PDB entry 4BBY | X-ray diffraction, 1.90 A resolution | chains A and B

[Chain A (and B)]
Molecule: Alkyldihydroxyacetonephosphate synthase, peroxisomal
Organism: Cavia porcellus
Notes: EC 2.5.1.26; chain B of this document is another copy of the same molecule, construct and numbering; everything in this record applies to it too
UniProtKB: P97275 (ADAS_CAVPO); residue numbers follow UniProt; this construct covers 1-658
Sequence (658 residues; each row starts with the number of its first residue):
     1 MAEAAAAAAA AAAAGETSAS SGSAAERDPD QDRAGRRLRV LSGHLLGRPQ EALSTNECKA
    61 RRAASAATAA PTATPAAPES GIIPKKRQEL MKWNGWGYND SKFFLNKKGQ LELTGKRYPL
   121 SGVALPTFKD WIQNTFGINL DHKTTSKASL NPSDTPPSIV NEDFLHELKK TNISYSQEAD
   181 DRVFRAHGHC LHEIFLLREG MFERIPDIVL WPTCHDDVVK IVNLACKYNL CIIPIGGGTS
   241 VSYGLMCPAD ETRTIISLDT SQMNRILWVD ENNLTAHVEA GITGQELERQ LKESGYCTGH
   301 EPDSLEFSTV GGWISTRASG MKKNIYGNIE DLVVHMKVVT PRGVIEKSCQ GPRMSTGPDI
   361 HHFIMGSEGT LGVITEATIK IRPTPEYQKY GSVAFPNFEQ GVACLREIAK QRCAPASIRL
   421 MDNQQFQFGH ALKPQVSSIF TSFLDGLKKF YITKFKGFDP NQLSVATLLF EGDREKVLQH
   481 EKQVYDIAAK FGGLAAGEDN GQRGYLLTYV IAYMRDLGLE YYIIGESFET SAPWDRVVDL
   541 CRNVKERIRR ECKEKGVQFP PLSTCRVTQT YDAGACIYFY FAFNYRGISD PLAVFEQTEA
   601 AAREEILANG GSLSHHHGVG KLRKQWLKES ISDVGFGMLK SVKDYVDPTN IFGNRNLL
Not modelled in the structure: 1-80, 145-153, 443-456 (chain B: 1-80, 141-154, 436-456)
Ligand contacts: FAD (flavin-adenine dinucleotide): Trp96, His189, Ile233, Pro234, Ile235, Gly236, Gly237, Gly238, Thr239, Ser240, Val241, Gly244, Leu245, Thr260, Ala280, Pro302, Asp303, Ser304, Ser308, Thr309, Gly311, Gly312, Trp313, Ser315, Thr316, Ala318, Ser319, Glu368, Gly369, Gly372, Val373, Ile374, Ala512, His616, His617, Asn654, Asn656
From the paper describing this entry:
  - conformationally variable residues (order/disorder transition): Lys347 to Asp359
  - catalytic residues: His616
  - catalytic residues: Tyr578, His617 (proposed by the authors, not directly observed)
  - mutagenesis - T309I, L469P, R515L: decreased binding to flavin-adenine dinucleotide
  - mutagenesis - T309I, L469P, R515L: decreased stability
  - mutagenesis - R419H, Y578F: unchanged stability
  - binding site for flavin-adenine dinucleotide: Ser319
  - mutagenesis - R419H, Y578F: abolished catalytic activity on acylDHAP
  - mutagenesis - H615A, H616A, H617A: abolished catalytic activity (citing earlier work)

[How chain A and chain B interact]
Contacting residue pairs - 169 pairs, chain A then chain B:
  Asp270(A) - Asp535(B)
  Asn272(A) - Arg406(B)  hydrogen bond (backbone-side chain)
  Asn272(A) - Trp534(B)
  Asn272(A) - Asp535(B)
  Asn273(A) - Arg406(B)
  Asn273(A) - Pro533(B)
  Asn273(A) - Trp534(B)  hydrogen bond (side chain-backbone)
  Asn273(A) - Asp535(B)  hydrogen bond
  Asn273(A) - Asp572(B)
  Asn273(A) - Ala573(B)
  Leu274(A) - Arg406(B)
  Thr316(A) - Ser355(B)  hydrogen bond (backbone-side chain)
  Arg317(A) - Arg353(B)  hydrogen bond (backbone-side chain)
  Arg317(A) - Met354(B)  hydrogen bond (side chain-backbone)
  Arg317(A) - Ser355(B)
  Arg317(A) - Gly357(B)
  Arg317(A) - Asp359(B)
  Ala318(A) - Arg353(B)  hydrogen bond (backbone-side chain)
  Ser319(A) - Arg353(B)
  Ile325(A) - Arg412(B)  hydrogen bond (backbone-side chain)
  Asn328(A) - Arg353(B)
  Glu330(A) - Arg353(B)  salt bridge
  Arg342(A) - Val634(B)
  Gly343(A) - Val634(B)
  Val344(A) - Ser632(B)
  Ile345(A) - Ser632(B)
  Ile345(A) - Val634(B)  hydrophobic
  Ile345(A) - Met638(B)  hydrophobic
  Glu346(A) - Ile631(B)
  Glu346(A) - Ser632(B)
  Lys347(A) - Ser630(B)
  Ser348(A) - Glu629(B)  hydrogen bond (side chain-backbone)
  Ser348(A) - Ser630(B)  hydrogen bond (backbone-backbone)
  Cys349(A) - Ser612(B)
  Gln350(A) - Pro533(B)
  Pro352(A) - Ala532(B)
  Pro352(A) - Tyr571(B)  hydrophobic
  Pro352(A) - Ala573(B)
  Pro352(A) - Gly574(B)
  Pro352(A) - Ala575(B)
  Arg353(A) - Arg317(B)  hydrogen bond (side chain-backbone)
  Arg353(A) - Ala318(B)  hydrogen bond (side chain-backbone)
  Arg353(A) - Ser319(B)
  Arg353(A) - Asn328(B)
  Arg353(A) - Glu330(B)  salt bridge
  Arg353(A) - Ser531(B)  hydrogen bond (backbone-side chain)
  Arg353(A) - Tyr571(B)
  Arg353(A) - His615(B)  hydrogen bond (side chain-backbone)
  Arg353(A) - His616(B)
  Met354(A) - Arg317(B)  hydrogen bond (backbone-side chain)
  Met354(A) - Ser531(B)
  Met354(A) - Ser612(B)
  Met354(A) - Ser614(B)
  Met354(A) - His615(B)
  Ser355(A) - Thr316(B)  hydrogen bond (side chain-backbone)
  Ser355(A) - Arg317(B)
  Ser355(A) - Ser614(B)  hydrogen bond (backbone-backbone)
  Ser355(A) - His615(B)  hydrogen bond (backbone-backbone)
  Ser355(A) - His616(B)
  Ser355(A) - Gly618(B)
  Ser355(A) - Val619(B)
  Thr356(A) - Leu613(B)
  Thr356(A) - Ser614(B)
  Thr356(A) - Val619(B)
  Thr356(A) - Leu627(B)
  Thr356(A) - Ile631(B)
  Gly357(A) - Arg317(B)
  Gly357(A) - Gly366(B)
  Gly357(A) - Leu657(B)
  Pro358(A) - His362(B)
  Pro358(A) - Phe363(B)
  Pro358(A) - Met365(B)
  Pro358(A) - Gly366(B)
  Pro358(A) - Leu639(B)  hydrophobic
  Pro358(A) - Leu657(B)
  Asp359(A) - His362(B)
  Ile360(A) - Ile631(B)
  Ile360(A) - Gly635(B)
  Ile360(A) - Met638(B)  hydrophobic
  Ile360(A) - Leu639(B)  hydrophobic
  His362(A) - Pro358(B)
  His362(A) - Asp359(B)
  His362(A) - His362(B)
  Phe363(A) - Pro358(B)
  Phe363(A) - Phe363(B)  hydrophobic
  Phe363(A) - Leu639(B)  hydrophobic
  Met365(A) - Pro358(B)
  Gly366(A) - Gly357(B)
  Gly366(A) - Pro358(B)
  Lys380(A) - Asp572(B)  salt bridge
  Arg382(A) - Lys410(B)  hydrogen bond (side chain-backbone)
  Arg382(A) - Arg412(B)
  Arg406(A) - Asn272(B)  hydrogen bond (side chain-backbone)
  Arg406(A) - Asn273(B)
  Arg406(A) - Leu274(B)
  Lys410(A) - Arg382(B)  hydrogen bond (backbone-side chain)
  Arg412(A) - Ile325(B)  hydrogen bond (side chain-backbone)
  Arg412(A) - Arg382(B)
  Lys476(A) - Gln483(B)
  Gln479(A) - Gln479(B)
  Gln483(A) - Lys476(B)
  Ser531(A) - Pro352(B)
  Ser531(A) - Arg353(B)  hydrogen bond (side chain-backbone)
  Ser531(A) - Met354(B)
  Ala532(A) - Pro352(B)
  Pro533(A) - Asn273(B)
  Pro533(A) - Gln350(B)
  Trp534(A) - Asn272(B)
  Trp534(A) - Asn273(B)  hydrogen bond (backbone-side chain)
  Asp535(A) - Asn272(B)
  Asp535(A) - Asn273(B)  hydrogen bond
  Tyr571(A) - Pro352(B)  hydrophobic
  Tyr571(A) - Arg353(B)
  Asp572(A) - Asn273(B)
  Asp572(A) - Lys380(B)  salt bridge
  Ala573(A) - Asn273(B)
  Ala573(A) - Pro352(B)
  Gly574(A) - Pro352(B)
  Ala575(A) - Pro352(B)
  Ser612(A) - Cys349(B)
  Ser612(A) - Met354(B)
  Leu613(A) - Thr356(B)
  Ser614(A) - Met354(B)
  Ser614(A) - Ser355(B)  hydrogen bond (backbone-backbone)
  His615(A) - Arg353(B)  hydrogen bond (backbone-side chain)
  His615(A) - Met354(B)
  His615(A) - Ser355(B)  hydrogen bond (backbone-backbone)
  His616(A) - Arg353(B)
  His616(A) - Ser355(B)
  Gly618(A) - Ser355(B)
  Val619(A) - Ser355(B)
  Val619(A) - Thr356(B)
  Leu627(A) - Thr356(B)
  Glu629(A) - Ser348(B)  hydrogen bond (backbone-side chain)
  Ser630(A) - Lys347(B)
  Ser630(A) - Ser348(B)  hydrogen bond (backbone-backbone)
  Ile631(A) - Glu346(B)
  Ile631(A) - Ile360(B)
  Ser632(A) - Val344(B)
  Ser632(A) - Ile345(B)
  Ser632(A) - Glu346(B)
  Val634(A) - Arg342(B)
  Val634(A) - Gly343(B)
  Val634(A) - Ile345(B)  hydrophobic
  Val634(A) - Tyr645(B)
  Gly635(A) - Ile360(B)
  Gly637(A) - Tyr645(B)
  Met638(A) - Ile345(B)  hydrophobic
  Met638(A) - Phe363(B)  hydrophobic
  Met638(A) - Val642(B)  hydrophobic
  Met638(A) - Tyr645(B)
  Met638(A) - Val646(B)  hydrophobic
  Leu639(A) - Pro358(B)  hydrophobic
  Leu639(A) - Ile360(B)  hydrophobic
  Leu639(A) - Phe363(B)  hydrophobic
  Ser641(A) - Ser641(B)  hydrogen bond (side chain-backbone)
  Ser641(A) - Val642(B)
  Ser641(A) - Tyr645(B)
  Val642(A) - Phe363(B)  hydrophobic
  Val642(A) - Ser641(B)
  Val642(A) - Val642(B)  hydrophobic
  Tyr645(A) - Val634(B)
  Tyr645(A) - Gly637(B)
  Tyr645(A) - Met638(B)
  Tyr645(A) - Ser641(B)
  Val646(A) - Val634(B)  hydrophobic
  Val646(A) - Met638(B)  hydrophobic
  Leu657(A) - Gly357(B)
  Leu657(A) - Pro358(B)
Interface residues without a listed pair, chain A (87 interface residues in all): Glu271, Thr275, Ile329, Val334, Thr340, Gly351, Ser367, Glu368, Pro383, Ala409, Gly610, Gly611, His617, Asp633
Interface residues without a listed pair, chain B (86 interface residues in all): Thr275, Tyr326, Ile329, Val334, Thr340, Gly351, Ile364, Ser367, Glu368, Pro383, Ala409, Gly610, Gly611, Asp633

[Summary]
Chain A and chain B form an interface of 87 and 86 residues respectively; the contacts include 31 hydrogen
bonds and 4 salt bridges. Among the polar pairs are Glu330(A)-Arg353(B), Lys380(A)-Asp572(B) and
Asn272(A)-Arg406(B). From the paper: catalytic residues His616(A), Tyr578(A) and His617(A); T309I, L469P and
R515L of chain A reduce binding to flavin-adenine dinucleotide; 8 substitutions were tested in all.
Both chains are Alkyldihydroxyacetonephosphate synthase, peroxisomal (Cavia porcellus). Entry 4BBY (Mammalian
alkyldihydroxyacetonephosphate synthase: wild-type) was determined by X-ray diffraction together with 4BC7,
4BC9 and 4BCA from the same study.
